8Y3F - chains A and J of the 16 polymer chains in the assembly; structure by electron microscopy, 4.54 A resolution (low resolution: residue-level contacts below are approximate; hydrogen-bond / salt-bridge calls are withheld).

Chain A:
Name: Histone H3.1
Source organism: Homo sapiens
UniProtKB: P68431 (H31_HUMAN); residues 0-135 here correspond to UniProt positions 1-136 (UniProt number = residue number + 1)
Sequence (139 residues; each row starts with the number of its first residue; numbers below 1 keep their minus sign (Gly-3 is residue -3)):
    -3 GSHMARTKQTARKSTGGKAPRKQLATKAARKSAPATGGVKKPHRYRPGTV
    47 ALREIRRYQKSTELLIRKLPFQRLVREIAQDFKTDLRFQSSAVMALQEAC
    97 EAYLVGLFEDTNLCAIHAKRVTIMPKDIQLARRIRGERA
Unresolved in the structure: -3 to 38, 134-135
Construct notes: expression tag (-3 to -1)
Curated features (UniProtKB/Swiss-Prot):
  - modified residue: Arg2 (Asymmetric dimethylarginine), Thr3 (Phosphothreonine), Lys4 (Allysine), Gln5 (5-glutamyl dopamine), Thr6 (Phosphothreonine), Arg8 (Citrulline), Lys9 (N6,N6,N6-trimethyllysine), Ser10 (ADP-ribosylserine), Thr11 (Phosphothreonine), Lys14 (N6-(2-hydroxyisobutyryl)lysine), Arg17 (Asymmetric dimethylarginine), Lys18 (N6-(2-hydroxyisobutyryl)lysine), Lys23 (N6-(2-hydroxyisobutyryl)lysine), Arg26 (Citrulline), Lys27 (N6,N6,N6-trimethyllysine), Ser28 (ADP-ribosylserine), Lys36 (N6,N6,N6-trimethyllysine), Lys37 (N6-methyllysine), Tyr41 (Phosphotyrosine), Lys56 (N6,N6,N6-trimethyllysine) and 8 more in UniProt
  - lipidation: Lys18 (N6-decanoyllysine)

Chain J:
Molecule: 250-nt DNA strand
Sequence (250 nucleotides; each row starts with the number of its first residue):
     1 ATCGAGAATCCCGGTGCCGAGGCCGCTCAATTGGTCGTAGACAGCTCTAG
    51 CACCGCTTAAACGCACGTACGCGCTGTCCCCCGCGTTTTAACCGCCAAGG
   101 GGATTACTCCCTAGTCTCCAGGCTCGAGCTCAATTGGTCGTAGACAGCTC
   151 TAGCACCGCTTAAACGCACGTACGCGCTGTCCCCCGCGTTTTAACCGCCA
   201 AGGGGATTACTCCCTAGTCTCCAGGCACGTGTCAGATATATACATCCGAT

Interface between chain A and chain J:
Contacting residue pairs - 15 pairs, chain A then chain J:
  Arg40(A) with DC185(J); DG186(J)
  Tyr41(A) with DC110(J); DG186(J)
  Gly44(A) with DC185(J)
  Val46(A) with DC185(J)
  Ala47(A) with DC185(J)
  Arg49(A) with DC111(J)
  Arg63(A) with DA193(J); DA194(J)
  Lys64(A) with DA194(J)
  Leu65(A) with DA193(J); DA194(J)
  Pro66(A) with DA193(J)
  Arg69(A) with DA193(J)
Also at the interface, not in a pair above, chain A (15 interface residues in all): His39, Pro43, Thr45, Lys56
Also at the interface, not in a pair above, chain J (9 interface residues in all): DT112, DA113, DC184

In short:
15 residues of chain A face 9 of chain J across their interface.
Here chain A is Histone H3.1 (Homo sapiens) and chain J is a 250-nt DNA strand. Entry 8Y3F (Cryo-EM structure
of the overlapping di-nucleosome (intermediate form1)) was determined by electron microscopy, deposited
together with 8Y3C, 8Y3D and 8Y3E.
